7U0G - chains E and I of the 15 polymer chains in the assembly; structure by electron microscopy, 2.60 A resolution.

# Chain E
Protein: Histone H3.1
From: Homo sapiens
Reference sequence: P68431 (H31_HUMAN); residues 0-135 here correspond to UniProt positions 1-136 (UniProt number = residue number + 1)
Amino-acid sequence (136 residues; numbered 0 to 135; the number before each row is that of its first residue; numbering starts at 0):
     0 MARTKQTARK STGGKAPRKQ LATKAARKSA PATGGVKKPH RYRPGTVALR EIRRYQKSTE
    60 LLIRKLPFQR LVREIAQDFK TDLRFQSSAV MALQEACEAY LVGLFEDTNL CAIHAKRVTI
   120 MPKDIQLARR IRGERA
Disordered / not traced: 0-37, 135
Swiss-Prot annotation at these positions:
  - modified residue: Arg2 (Asymmetric dimethylarginine), Thr3 (Phosphothreonine), Lys4 (Allysine), Gln5 (5-glutamyl dopamine), Thr6 (Phosphothreonine), Arg8 (Citrulline), Lys9 (N6,N6,N6-trimethyllysine), Ser10 (ADP-ribosylserine), Thr11 (Phosphothreonine), Lys14 (N6-(2-hydroxyisobutyryl)lysine), Arg17 (Asymmetric dimethylarginine), Lys18 (N6-(2-hydroxyisobutyryl)lysine), Lys23 (N6-(2-hydroxyisobutyryl)lysine), Arg26 (Citrulline), Lys27 (N6,N6,N6-trimethyllysine), Ser28 (ADP-ribosylserine), Lys36 (N6,N6,N6-trimethyllysine), Lys37 (N6-methyllysine), Tyr41 (Phosphotyrosine), Lys56 (N6,N6,N6-trimethyllysine) and 8 more in UniProt
  - lipidation: Lys18 (N6-decanoyllysine)

# Chain I
Molecule: 162-nt DNA strand
Sequence (162 nucleotides; row label = number of the first residue in the row):
     1 AGTGGTATTA ACATATCCTC AGTGGTGAGT ATTAACATGG AACTTACTCC AACAATACAG
    61 ATGCTGAATA AATGTAGTCT AAGTGAAGGA AGAAGGAAAG GTGGGAGCTG CCATCACTCA
   121 GAATTGTCCA GCAGGGATTG TGCAAGCTTG TGAATAAAGA CA
Disordered / not traced: 1-26, 160-162

# Chain E / chain I interface
Residue-residue contacts - 14 pairs, chain E then chain I:
  Arg40(E) with DG92(I), base contact; DA93(I), hydrogen bond to the sugar
  Tyr41(E) with DA93(I), sugar contact; DA94(I), hydrogen bond to the phosphate
  Val46(E) with DA93(I), phosphate contact
  Ala47(E) with DA93(I), phosphate contact
  Arg63(E) with DG101(I), phosphate contact; DT102(I), phosphate contact
  Lys64(E) with DT102(I), hydrogen bond to the phosphate
  Leu65(E) with DG101(I), phosphate contact; DT102(I), hydrogen bond to the phosphate
  Pro66(E) with DG101(I), phosphate contact
  Arg69(E) with DG101(I), salt bridge to the phosphate
  Arg83(E) with DG110(I), sugar contact
Also at the interface, not in a pair above, chain E (14 interface residues in all): His39, Pro43, Lys115, Thr118
Also at the interface, not in a pair above, chain I (9 interface residues in all): DA82, DA91, DC111

# In short
14 residues of chain E and 9 residues of chain I are in contact, with 4 hydrogen bonds and 1 salt bridge.
Among the polar pairs are Arg40(E)-DA93(I), Tyr41(E)-DA94(I) and Lys64(E)-DT102(I).
Chain E is Histone H3.1 (Homo sapiens) and chain I is a 162-nt DNA strand; the structure, structure of LIN28b
nucleosome bound 3 OCT4, was determined by electron microscopy (same publication as 7U0I, 7U0J, 8DK5, 8SPS and
8SPU).
